Entry 6W00 (X-ray diffraction, 1.85 A resolution); this record covers chains H and P of the 4 polymer chains in the assembly.

== Chain H ==
Molecule: Fab239 heavy chain
Organism: Homo sapiens
Chain sequence (224 residues; each row starts with the number of its first residue; a row labelled like 82A-82C holds insertion residues (82A, then the next letters in order)):
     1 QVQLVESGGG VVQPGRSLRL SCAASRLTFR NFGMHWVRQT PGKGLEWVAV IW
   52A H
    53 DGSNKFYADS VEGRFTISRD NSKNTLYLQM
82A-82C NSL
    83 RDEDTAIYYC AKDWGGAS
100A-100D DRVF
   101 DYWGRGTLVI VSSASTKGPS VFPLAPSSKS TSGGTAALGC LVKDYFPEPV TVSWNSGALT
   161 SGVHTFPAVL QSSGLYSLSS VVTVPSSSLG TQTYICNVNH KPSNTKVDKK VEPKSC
Disulfides: Cys-22/Cys-92, Cys-140/Cys-196

== Chain P ==
Molecule: NPNA2 peptide
Chain sequence (9 residues; each row starts with the number of its first residue):
     1 XNPNANPNA
Modified residues: ACE (acetyl group) at position 1

== How chain H and chain P interact ==
Contacting residue pairs (22):
  Asn-31(H) with Asn-8(P); Ala-9(P), hydrogen bond (backbone-backbone)
  Phe-32(H) with Asn-8(P)
  Gly-33(H) with Pro-7(P); Asn-8(P), hydrogen bond (backbone-side chain)
  Trp-52(H) with Ala-5(P); Asn-6(P); Pro-7(P)
  His-52A(H) with Pro-7(P), hydrogen bond (backbone-backbone); Asn-8(P); Ala-9(P)
  Phe-58(H) with Asn-2(P); Pro-3(P), hydrophobic
  Asp-95(H) with Pro-7(P); Asn-8(P), hydrogen bond
  Gly-97(H) with Asn-8(P)
  Ala-99(H) with Asn-6(P)
  Arg-100B(H) with Asn-4(P), hydrogen bond (side chain-backbone); Ala-5(P); Asn-6(P); Pro-7(P); Asn-8(P)
Other interface residues (no listed pair), chain H (14 interface residues in all): Arg-30, Val-50, Ile-51, Gly-98
Other interface residues (no listed pair), chain P (9 interface residues in all): ACE_1
The authors on this interface:
  - epitope / paratope residues, chain H: Trp-52(H)

== Overview ==
The interface between chain H and chain P involves 14 residues on one side and 9 on the other; the contacts
include 5 hydrogen bonds. Among the polar pairs are Gly-33(H)/Asn-8(P), Asp-95(H)/Asn-8(P) and
Arg-100B(H)/Asn-4(P). From the paper: the epitope/paratope residue Trp-52(H).
Chain H is Fab239 heavy chain (Homo sapiens) and chain P is NPNA2 peptide; the structure, Crystal structure of
Fab239 in complex with NPNA2 peptide from circumsporozoite protein, was determined by X-ray diffraction,
deposited together with 6WFX, 6WFY, 6WG0, 6WG1 and 6WG2.
